Entry 2B1X (X-ray diffraction, 2.00 A resolution); this record covers chains C and E of the 6 polymer chains in the assembly.

[Chain C (and E)]
Protein: naphthalene dioxygenase large subunit
Organism: Rhodococcus sp
Notes: EC 1.14.12.12; chain E of this document is another copy of the same molecule, construct and numbering; everything in this record applies to it too
UniProtKB: Q9X3R9 (Q9X3R9_9NOCA); numbering as in UniProt (aligned over 1-470)
Sequence (470 residues; each row starts with the number of its first residue):
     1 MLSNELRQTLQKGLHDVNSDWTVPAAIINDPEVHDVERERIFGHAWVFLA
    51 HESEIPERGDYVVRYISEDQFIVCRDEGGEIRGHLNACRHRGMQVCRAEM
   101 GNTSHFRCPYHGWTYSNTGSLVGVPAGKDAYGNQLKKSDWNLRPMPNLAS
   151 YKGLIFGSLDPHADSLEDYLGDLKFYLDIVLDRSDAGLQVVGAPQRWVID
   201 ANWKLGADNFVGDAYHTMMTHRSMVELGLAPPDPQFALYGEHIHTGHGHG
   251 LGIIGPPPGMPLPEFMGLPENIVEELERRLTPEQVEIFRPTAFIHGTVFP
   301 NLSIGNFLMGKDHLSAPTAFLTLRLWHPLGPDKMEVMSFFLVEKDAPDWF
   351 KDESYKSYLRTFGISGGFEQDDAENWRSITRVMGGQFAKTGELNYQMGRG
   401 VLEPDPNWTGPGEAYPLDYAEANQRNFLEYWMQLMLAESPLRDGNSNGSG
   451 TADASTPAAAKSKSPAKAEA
Unresolved in the structure: 442-470
Bound ions: 2Fe-2S cluster Fe: Cys88, His90, Cys108, His111; Fe ion: His216, His221, Asp372
Ligand contacts: 2Fe-2S cluster (FES): Cys88, His90, Arg91, Gly92, Met93, Cys108, Tyr110, His111, Gly112, Trp113
From the paper describing this entry:
  - binding site for (4S)-2-methyl-2,4-pentanediol: Thr217

[Chain C / chain E interface]
Contacting residue pairs (78; chain C residue first):
  Thr22(C) with Trp140(E)
  Asp208(C) with Arg91(E), salt bridge
  Asn209(C) with Tyr110(E), hydrogen bond
  Asp213(C) with His111(E), salt bridge
  Tyr215(C) with His111(E); Trp113(E), hydrogen bond; Val124(E); Pro125(E), hydrogen bond (side chain-backbone); Ala126(E), hydrophobic; Tyr131(E)
  His216(C) with Tyr110(E); His111(E)
  Met219(C) with Arg107(E); Cys108(E); Pro109(E); Tyr110(E); His111(E); Gly112(E)
  Thr220(C) with Pro109(E), hydrogen bond (backbone-backbone); Tyr110(E), hydrogen bond (side chain-backbone)
  Gln235(C) with Asp129(E), hydrogen bond
  Leu238(C) with Asp129(E)
  Glu374(C) with Arg97(E), salt bridge
  Asn375(C) with Met93(E); Pro109(E); Tyr110(E)
  Trp376(C) with Tyr110(E), hydrogen bond
  Ser378(C) with Met93(E); Gln94(E), hydrogen bond; Arg97(E)
  Ile379(C) with Arg91(E); Gly92(E); Met93(E), hydrophobic; Tyr110(E), hydrophobic
  Arg381(C) with Tyr65(E), hydrogen bond; Gln70(E)
  Val382(C) with Gln70(E); Asn86(E); Ala87(E), hydrophobic; Gly92(E)
  Gly385(C) with Glu68(E); Asp69(E)
  Gln386(C) with Arg38(E), hydrogen bond (side chain-backbone); Glu39(E); Gly43(E); Asp69(E), hydrogen bond (backbone-side chain); Leu159(E)
  Phe387(C) with Asp69(E), hydrogen bond (backbone-side chain); Phe71(E), hydrophobic; Arg143(E), hydrogen bond (backbone-side chain); Pro144(E); Pro146(E), hydrophobic
  Ala388(C) with Asp69(E), hydrogen bond (backbone-side chain); Leu85(E), hydrophobic; Arg143(E)
  Thr390(C) with Arg143(E), hydrogen bond
  Gly391(C) with Arg143(E)
  Glu392(C) with Arg89(E), salt bridge; Trp140(E)
  Leu393(C) with His90(E)
  Asn394(C) with Arg89(E); His90(E), hydrogen bond (backbone-backbone); Arg91(E), hydrogen bond (backbone-side chain); Trp113(E); Leu135(E); Trp140(E)
  Tyr395(C) with Arg91(E), hydrogen bond
  Gln396(C) with Leu135(E); Trp140(E), hydrogen bond
  Met397(C) with Ala130(E); Tyr131(E), hydrophobic
  Gly398(C) with Ala130(E)
  Arg399(C) with Gln134(E)
  Val401(C) with Gln134(E)
  Leu417(C) with Asp129(E)
  Tyr419(C) with Ala130(E), hydrophobic
  Glu421(C) with His90(E), salt bridge; Arg91(E), salt bridge
Other interface residues (no listed pair), chain C (40 interface residues in all): Leu205, Met218, Met383, Gly384, Gln424
Other interface residues (no listed pair), chain E (40 interface residues in all): Phe42, Gly132

[Overview]
Chain C and chain E each contribute 40 residues to their interface, with 19 hydrogen bonds and 6 salt bridges.
Polar contacts include Asp208(C)-Arg91(E), Asp213(C)-His111(E) and Glu374(C)-Arg97(E). Chain C binds 2Fe-2S
cluster. Cys88(C), His90(C), Cys108(C) and His111(C) form the 2Fe-2S cluster Fe site. The paper reports a
binding site for (4S)-2-methyl-2,4-pentanediol at Thr217(C).
Both chains are naphthalene dioxygenase large subunit (Rhodococcus sp). Entry 2B1X (Crystal structure of
naphthalene 1,2-dioxygenase from Rhodococcus sp) was determined by X-ray diffraction (same publication as
2B24).
